PDB entry 3M09 | X-ray diffraction, 2.01 A resolution | chain A

== Chain A ==
Molecule: Dihydrofolate reductase
Organism: Staphylococcus aureus
Notes: EC 1.5.1.3
UniProtKB: P0A017 (DYR_STAAU); residues 1-157 here correspond to UniProt positions 2-158 (UniProt number = residue number + 1)
Chain sequence (161 residues; row label = number of the first residue in the row):
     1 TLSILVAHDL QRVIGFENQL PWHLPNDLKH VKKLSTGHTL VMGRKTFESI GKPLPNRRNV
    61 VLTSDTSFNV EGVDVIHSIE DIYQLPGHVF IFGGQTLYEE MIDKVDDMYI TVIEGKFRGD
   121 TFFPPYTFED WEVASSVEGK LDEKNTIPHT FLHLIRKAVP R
Sequence notes: engineered mutation Y98 (Phe99 in P0A017); expression tag (158-161)
Residues lining bound ligands:
  - NADP (NAP; NADP nicotinamide-adenine-dinucleotide phosphate): V6, A7, I14, G15, F16, N18, Q19, L20, W22, G43, R44, K45, T46, L62, T63, S64, D65, H77, I79, F92, G93, G94, Q95, T96, L97, Y98, E100, D120, T121
  - RAR (5-(3,4-dimethoxy-5-{(1E)-3-oxo-3-[(1S)-1-propylphthalazin-2(1H)-yl]prop-1-en-1-yl}benzyl)pyrimidine-2,4-diamine): L5, V6, A7, Q19, L20, D27, L28, K29, V31, K32, S49, I50, K52, P53, L54, P55, R57, F92, Y98, T111
UniProt features mapped onto this chain:
  - binding site (substrate): L5, V6, D27, S49, R57, F92
  - binding site (NADP(+)): V6, A7, I14 to Q19, G43 to T46, L62 to D65, F92 to L97, E100, T121
From the paper describing this entry:
  - conformationally variable residues: F92
  - mutagenesis - F98Y: decreased binding to TMP
  - mutagenesis - F98Y: unchanged binding to RAR
  - mutagenesis - F98Y: increased binding to S-enantiomer of RAB1
  - mutagenesis - F98Y: decreased binding to R-enantiomer
  - mutagenesis - F98Y: decreased catalytic activity

== In short ==
Chain A binds compound RAR and NADP. Curated annotation (UniProt) lists 6 substrate-binding residues and 24
NADP+-binding residues. From the paper: F98Y reduces binding to TMP; conformational variability at F92.
Chain A is Dihydrofolate reductase (Staphylococcus aureus); the structure, F98Y TMP-resistant Dihydrofolate
Reductase from Staphylococcus aureus with inhibitor RAB1, was determined by X-ray diffraction (same
publication as 3M08).
